5CP6 - chains I and D of the 10 polymer chains in the assembly; structure by X-ray diffraction, 2.60 A resolution.

# Chain I
Molecule: 145-nt DNA strand
Sequence (145 nucleotides; row label = number of the first residue in the row; numbers below 1 keep their minus sign (DA-72 is residue -72)):
   -72 ATCAATATCC ACCTGCAGAT ACTACCAAAA GTGTATTTGG AAACTGCTCC ATCAAAAGGC
   -12 ATGTTCAGCT GAATCAGCTG AACATGCCTT TTGATGGAGC AGTTTCCAAA TACACTTTTG
    48 GTAGTATCTG CAGGTGGATA TTGAT
Bound ions: Ru ion near DG-15 (its only coordinating residue here)
Small-molecule neighbours: RUH ((ethane6-5,8,9,10-tetrahydroanthracene)Ru(II)(ethylene-diamine)Cl): DA-16, DG-15, DG-14

# Chain D
Name: Histone H2B 1.1
Source organism: Xenopus laevis
Reference sequence: P02281 (H2B11_XENLA); residues -2 to 122 here correspond to UniProt positions 2-126 (UniProt number = residue number + 4)
Chain sequence (125 residues; numbered -2 to 122; the number before each row is that of its first residue; numbers below 1 keep their minus sign (Pro-2 is residue -2)):
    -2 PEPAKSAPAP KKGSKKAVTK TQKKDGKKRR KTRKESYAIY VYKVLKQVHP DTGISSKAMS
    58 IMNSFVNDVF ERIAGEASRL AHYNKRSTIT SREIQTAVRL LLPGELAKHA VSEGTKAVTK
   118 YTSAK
Not modelled in the structure: -2 to 27
Sequence notes: variant Thr29 (Ser33 in P02281)
UniProt features mapped onto this chain:
  - modified residue: Lys2 (N6-acetyllysine), Lys9 (N6-acetyllysine), Ser11 (Phosphoserine), Lys12 (N6-acetyllysine), Lys17 (N6-acetyllysine)
  - glycosylation: Ser109 (O-linked (GlcNAc) serine)
  - cross-link: Lys117 (Glycyl lysine isopeptide (Lys-Gly) (interchain with G-Cter in ubiquitin))
Bound ions: Mg2+: Val45 (shared with 1 residue of chain E)

# Chain I / chain D interface
Residue-residue contacts - 12 pairs, chain I then chain D:
  DA-54(I) with Ser52(D), phosphate contact; Ser53(D), hydrogen bond to the phosphate
  DT-53(I) with Ile51(D), phosphate contact
  DA-44(I) with Arg30(D), salt bridge to the phosphate
  DG-34(I) with Ser84(D), hydrogen bond to the phosphate; Thr85(D), hydrogen bond to the phosphate
  DG-33(I) with Arg83(D), phosphate contact; Ser84(D), hydrogen bond to the phosphate; Thr85(D), hydrogen bond to the phosphate
  DA-32(I) with Arg83(D), salt bridge to the phosphate
  DG29(I) with Lys28(D), phosphate contact; Thr29(D), phosphate contact
Also at the interface, not in a pair above, chain I (9 interface residues in all): DA-45, DT30
Also at the interface, not in a pair above, chain D (13 interface residues in all): Glu32, Tyr39, Gly50, Lys82

# In short
9 residues of chain I face 13 of chain D across their interface; the contacts include 5 hydrogen bonds and 2
salt bridges. Polar contacts include DA-54(I)-Ser53(D), DG-34(I)-Ser84(D) and DG-34(I)-Thr85(D). Chain I binds
compound RUH.
Chain I is a 145-nt DNA strand and chain D is Histone H2B 1.1 (Xenopus laevis); the structure, Nucleosome Core
Particle with Adducts from the Anticancer Compound,
[(eta6-5,8,9,10-tetrahydroanthracene)Ru(ethylenediamine)Cl][PF6], was determined by X-ray diffraction.
